8RWV - chains 6 and H of the 14 polymer chains in the assembly; structure by electron microscopy, 6.68 A resolution (low resolution: residue-level contacts below are approximate; hydrogen-bond / salt-bridge calls are withheld).

# Chain 6
Molecule: DNA replication licensing factor MCM6
Source organism: Homo sapiens
Notes: EC 3.6.4.12
UniProt: Q14566 (MCM6_HUMAN); numbering as in UniProt (aligned over 1-821)
Amino-acid sequence (821 residues; numbered 1 to 821; the number before each row is that of its first residue):
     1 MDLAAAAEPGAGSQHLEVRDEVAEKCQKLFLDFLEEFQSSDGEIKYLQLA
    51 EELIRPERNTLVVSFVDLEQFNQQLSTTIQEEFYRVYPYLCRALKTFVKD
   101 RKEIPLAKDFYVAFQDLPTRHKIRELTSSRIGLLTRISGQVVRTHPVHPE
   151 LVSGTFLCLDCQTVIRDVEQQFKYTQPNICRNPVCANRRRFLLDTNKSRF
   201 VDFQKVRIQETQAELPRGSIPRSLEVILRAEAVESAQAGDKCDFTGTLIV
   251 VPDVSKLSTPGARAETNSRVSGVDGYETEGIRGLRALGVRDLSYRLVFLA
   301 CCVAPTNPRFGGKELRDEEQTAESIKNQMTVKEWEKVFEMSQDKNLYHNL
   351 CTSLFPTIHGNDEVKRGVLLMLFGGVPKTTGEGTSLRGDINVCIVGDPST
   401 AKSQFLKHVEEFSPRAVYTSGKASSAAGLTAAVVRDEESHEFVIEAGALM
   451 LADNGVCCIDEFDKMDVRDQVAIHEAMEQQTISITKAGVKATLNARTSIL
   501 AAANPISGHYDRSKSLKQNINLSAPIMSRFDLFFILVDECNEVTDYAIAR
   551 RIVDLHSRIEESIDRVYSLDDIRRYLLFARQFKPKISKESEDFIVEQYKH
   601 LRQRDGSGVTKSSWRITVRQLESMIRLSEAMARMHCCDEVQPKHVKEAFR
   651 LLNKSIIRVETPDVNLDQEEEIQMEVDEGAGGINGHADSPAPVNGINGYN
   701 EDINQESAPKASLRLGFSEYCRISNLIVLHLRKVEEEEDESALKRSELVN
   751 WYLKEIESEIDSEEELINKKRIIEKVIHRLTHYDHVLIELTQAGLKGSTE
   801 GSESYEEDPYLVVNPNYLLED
Disordered / not traced: 1-19, 252-292, 658-719, 783-821
Swiss-Prot annotation at these positions:
  - motif: Ser528 to Asp531 (Arginine finger)
  - binding site (ATP): His359, Ser399, Thr400, Ala401, Lys402, Ser403, Asn504
  - binding site (ADP): Arg619, Glu622
  - modified residue: Met1 (N-acetylmethionine), Ser13 (Phosphoserine), Ser219 (Phosphoserine), Ser271 (Phosphoserine), Thr278 (Phosphothreonine), Lys643 (N6-acetyllysine), Ser689 (Phosphoserine), Ser762 (Phosphoserine), Thr791 (Phosphothreonine)
  - natural variant: Pro149 (P149S: Found in a patient with mild developmental delay and autism spectrum disorder; uncertain significance), Cys158 (C158Y: Found in patients with microcephaly, developmental delay, typical facial characteristics, endocrine disorders, feeding difficulties and urogenital anomalies; uncertain significance), Asp202 (D202G: Found in a patient with intra-uterine growth restriction, developmental delay and autism spectrum disorder; uncertain significance), Gly239 (G239S: Found in a patient with endocrine disorders, developmental regression, autism spectrum disorder and epilepsy; uncertain significance)
  - mutagenesis: Glu757 (E757A/D: Impairs interaction with CTD1), Glu763 (E763A/D: Impairs interaction with CTD1), Leu766 (L766A: Impairs interaction with CTD1)

# Chain H
Molecule: 39-nt DNA strand
Source organism: Homo sapiens
Sequence (39 nucleotides; row label = number of the first residue in the row):
    45 ATGACTGGAAACTTTTTTGTACAACACTCCAATAAACAT

# Interface between chain 6 and chain H
Residue-residue contacts (10):
  Ser425(6) with DG47(H); DA48(H)
  Ala426(6) with DA48(H)
  Ala427(6) with DG47(H); DA48(H)
  Val433(6) with DT46(H); DG47(H)
  Phe442(6) with DA45(H)
  Lys486(6) with DT46(H)
  Ala487(6) with DT46(H)
Also at the interface, not in a pair above, chain 6 (8 interface residues in all): Ala431

# Summary
8 residues of chain 6 face 4 of chain H across their interface. Curated annotation (UniProt) lists 7
ATP-binding residues, ADP-binding residues Arg619(6) and Glu622(6) and 3 mutagenesis sites on chain 6.
Here chain 6 is DNA replication licensing factor MCM6 and chain H is a 39-nt DNA strand, both from Homo
sapiens. Entry 8RWV (Human OCCM DNA licensing intermediate) was determined by electron microscopy.
